PDB entry 8ZYD | electron microscopy, 3.04 A resolution | chains A and E of the 4 polymer chains in the assembly

[Chain A (and E)]
Molecule: Cysteine synthase A
From: Escherichia coli
Notes: EC 2.5.1.47; chain E of this document is another copy of the same molecule, construct and numbering; everything in this record applies to it too
UniProt: P0ABK6 (CYSK_ECO57); residue numbers follow UniProt; this construct covers 1-323
Sequence (323 residues; each row starts with the number of its first residue):
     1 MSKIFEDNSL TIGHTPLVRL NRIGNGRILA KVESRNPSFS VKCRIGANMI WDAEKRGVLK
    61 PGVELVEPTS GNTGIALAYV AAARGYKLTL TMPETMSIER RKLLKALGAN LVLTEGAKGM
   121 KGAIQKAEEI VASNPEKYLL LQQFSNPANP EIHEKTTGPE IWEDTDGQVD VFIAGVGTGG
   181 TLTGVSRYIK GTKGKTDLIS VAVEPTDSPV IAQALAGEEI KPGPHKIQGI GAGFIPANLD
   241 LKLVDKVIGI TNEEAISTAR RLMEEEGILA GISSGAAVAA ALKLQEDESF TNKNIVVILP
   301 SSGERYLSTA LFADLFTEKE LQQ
Disordered / not traced: 1, 315-323 (chain E: 1, 316-323)
Modified positions: Lys42 ((2S)-2-amino-6-[[3-hydroxy-2-methyl-5-(phosphonooxymethyl)pyridin-4-yl]methylideneamino]hexanoic acid; LLP)
UniProt features mapped onto this chain:
  - binding site (hydrogen sulfide): Asn8, Arg35, Leu269
  - binding site (pyridoxal 5'-phosphate): Asn72, Gly177 to Thr181, Ser273
  - modified residue: Lys42 (N6-(pyridoxal phosphate)lysine)

[How chain A and chain E interact]
Residue-residue contacts - 95 pairs, chain A then chain E:
  Ser2(A) - Glu163(E)  hydrogen bond (backbone-backbone)
  Ser2(A) - Asp164(E)
  Lys3(A) - Asp164(E)
  Ile4(A) - Leu17(E)
  Ile4(A) - Leu29(E)  hydrophobic
  Ile4(A) - Asp164(E)
  Phe5(A) - Pro16(E)  hydrophobic
  Phe5(A) - Leu17(E)  hydrogen bond (backbone-backbone)
  Phe5(A) - Val18(E)
  Phe5(A) - Arg19(E)  hydrogen bond (backbone-backbone)
  Glu6(A) - Arg19(E)  salt bridge
  Glu6(A) - Asn21(E)  hydrogen bond (backbone-side chain)
  Asp7(A) - Val18(E)
  Asn8(A) - Val18(E)
  Asn8(A) - Gly267(E)  hydrogen bond (side chain-backbone)
  Asn8(A) - Ile268(E)
  Thr11(A) - Pro16(E)
  Thr11(A) - Arg35(E)  hydrogen bond (backbone-side chain)
  Gly13(A) - Arg35(E)
  Pro16(A) - Phe5(E)  hydrophobic
  Pro16(A) - Thr11(E)
  Leu17(A) - Ile4(E)
  Leu17(A) - Phe5(E)  hydrogen bond (backbone-backbone)
  Val18(A) - Phe5(E)
  Val18(A) - Asp7(E)
  Val18(A) - Asn8(E)
  Val18(A) - Thr11(E)
  Arg19(A) - Phe5(E)  hydrogen bond (backbone-backbone)
  Arg19(A) - Glu6(E)
  Asn21(A) - Glu6(E)  hydrogen bond (side chain-backbone)
  Arg22(A) - Ala82(E)
  Arg22(A) - Ala83(E)  hydrogen bond (side chain-backbone)
  Arg22(A) - Arg84(E)
  Arg22(A) - Gly85(E)
  Leu29(A) - Ile4(E)  hydrophobic
  Ser34(A) - Phe39(E)
  Arg35(A) - Thr11(E)  hydrogen bond (side chain-backbone)
  Arg35(A) - Arg35(E)  hydrogen bond (backbone-side chain)
  Arg35(A) - Asn36(E)
  Arg35(A) - Pro37(E)
  Asn36(A) - Arg35(E)
  Pro37(A) - Arg35(E)
  Phe39(A) - Ser34(E)
  Phe39(A) - Phe39(E)  hydrophobic
  Phe39(A) - Leu269(E)  hydrophobic
  Phe39(A) - Ser302(E)
  Phe39(A) - Glu304(E)
  Tyr79(A) - Gly267(E)
  Ala82(A) - Arg22(E)
  Ala82(A) - Met263(E)
  Ala82(A) - Glu264(E)
  Ala82(A) - Glu265(E)
  Ala82(A) - Gly267(E)
  Ala83(A) - Arg22(E)  hydrogen bond (backbone-side chain)
  Ala83(A) - Glu266(E)
  Arg84(A) - Arg22(E)
  Gly85(A) - Arg22(E)
  Glu99(A) - Leu307(E)
  Lys102(A) - Phe312(E)
  Lys102(A) - Asp314(E)
  Leu103(A) - Leu269(E)  hydrophobic
  Ala106(A) - Met263(E)
  Ala106(A) - Glu264(E)
  Ala106(A) - Phe312(E)  hydrophobic
  Leu107(A) - Met263(E)
  Leu107(A) - Glu264(E)
  Glu163(A) - Ser2(E)  hydrogen bond (backbone-backbone)
  Asp164(A) - Ser2(E)
  Asp164(A) - Lys3(E)  hydrogen bond (backbone-backbone)
  Asp164(A) - Ile4(E)
  Asp166(A) - Ser2(E)  hydrogen bond (side chain-backbone)
  Met263(A) - Ala82(E)
  Met263(A) - Ala106(E)
  Met263(A) - Leu107(E)
  Glu264(A) - Ala82(E)
  Glu264(A) - Ala106(E)  hydrogen bond (backbone-backbone)
  Glu264(A) - Gly108(E)
  Glu265(A) - Ala82(E)
  Glu266(A) - Ala82(E)
  Glu266(A) - Ala83(E)
  Gly267(A) - Asn8(E)  hydrogen bond (backbone-side chain)
  Gly267(A) - Tyr79(E)
  Gly267(A) - Ala82(E)
  Ile268(A) - Asn8(E)
  Leu269(A) - Phe39(E)  hydrophobic
  Leu269(A) - Leu103(E)  hydrophobic
  Leu269(A) - Leu107(E)  hydrophobic
  Ser302(A) - Phe39(E)
  Glu304(A) - Phe39(E)
  Glu304(A) - Arg305(E)  salt bridge
  Arg305(A) - Glu304(E)  salt bridge
  Leu307(A) - Glu99(E)
  Phe312(A) - Lys102(E)  hydrogen bond (backbone-side chain)
  Phe312(A) - Ala106(E)  hydrophobic
  Asp314(A) - Lys102(E)
Other interface residues (no listed pair), chain A (53 interface residues in all): Ile98, Arg101, Gly108, Arg260, Thr309, Ala313
Other interface residues (no listed pair), chain E (50 interface residues in all): Gly13, Arg260, Ser308, Leu315

[Overview]
53 residues of chain A face 50 of chain E across their interface, with 19 hydrogen bonds and 3 salt bridges.
Polar pairs include Glu6(A)-Arg19(E), Glu304(A)-Arg305(E) and Glu6(A)-Asn21(E). Curated annotation (UniProt)
lists 3 hydrogen sulfide-binding residues and 7 pyridoxal 5'-phosphate-binding residues on chain A.
Both chains are Cysteine synthase A (Escherichia coli). Entry 8ZYD (Cryo-EM structure of uropathogenic
Escherichia coli CysK:CdiA:tRNA complex B) was determined by electron microscopy, deposited together with
8ZYC.
